Entry 1S67 (X-ray diffraction, 1.50 A resolution); this record covers chains L and U.

[Chain L (and U)]
Molecule: Hypothetical protein yddU
From: Escherichia coli
Notes: chain U of this document is another copy of the same molecule, construct and numbering; everything in this record applies to it too
UniProtKB: P76129 (DOS_ECOLI); residues 16-134 here correspond to UniProt positions 8-126 (UniProt number = residue number - 8)
Sequence (119 residues; row label = number of the first residue in the row):
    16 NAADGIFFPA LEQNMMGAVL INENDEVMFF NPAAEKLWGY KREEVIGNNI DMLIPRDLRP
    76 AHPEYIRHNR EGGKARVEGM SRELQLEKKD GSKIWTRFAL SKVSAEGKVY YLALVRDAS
Ion coordination: heme Fe: His77 (together with oxygen molecule)
Small-molecule neighbours:
  - heme (HEM): Val34, Ile36, Trp53, Ile65, Leu68, Ile69, Pro70, Leu73, His77, Tyr80, Ile81, Asn84, Met95, Arg97, Leu99, Gln100, Leu101, Phe113, Leu115, Tyr126, Leu127, Ala128
  - oxygen molecule (OXY): His77, Arg97, Leu99, Phe113, Leu115
Swiss-Prot annotation at these positions:
  - binding site (heme): His77, Met95

[Interface between chain L and chain U]
Residue-residue contacts (58):
  Asp19(L) with Glu121(U)
  Gly20(L) with Ala120(U); Glu121(U)
  Ile21(L) with Leu35(U), hydrophobic; Glu121(U)
  Phe22(L) with Phe23(U), hydrophobic; Leu26(U), hydrophobic; Phe44(U), hydrophobic
  Phe23(L) with Phe22(U), hydrophobic
  Pro24(L) with Val118(U); Ser119(U); Ala120(U), hydrophobic
  Ala25(L) with Val118(U); Leu127(U), hydrophobic
  Leu26(L) with Phe22(U), hydrophobic; Leu26(U), hydrophobic
  Gln28(L) with Arg91(U), hydrogen bond (backbone-side chain); Ser116(U); Lys117(U); Ser119(U), hydrogen bond (side chain-backbone)
  Asn29(L) with Arg91(U); Ser116(U), hydrogen bond; Leu127(U); Leu129(U)
  Met30(L) with Arg91(U); Ala114(U), hydrophobic; Leu115(U); Ser116(U), hydrogen bond (backbone-side chain)
  Met31(L) with Ala114(U), hydrophobic; Leu129(U), hydrophobic
  Leu35(L) with Ile21(U), hydrophobic
  Met43(L) with Ile21(U), hydrophobic
  Phe44(L) with Phe22(U), hydrophobic
  Arg91(L) with Gln28(U), hydrogen bond
  Glu93(L) with Gln28(U); Met30(U)
  Met95(L) with Met30(U)
  Ser96(L) with Met30(U); Arg131(U)
  Arg112(L) with Arg131(U)
  Ala114(L) with Met31(U), hydrophobic
  Leu115(L) with Met30(U)
  Ser116(L) with Asn29(U), hydrogen bond; Met30(U), hydrogen bond (side chain-backbone)
  Lys117(L) with Gln28(U)
  Val118(L) with Pro24(U); Ala25(U); Gln28(U)
  Ser119(L) with Gln28(U), hydrogen bond (backbone-side chain)
  Glu121(L) with Ile21(U)
  Tyr125(L) with Ile21(U), hydrophobic
  Leu127(L) with Ala25(U), hydrophobic; Asn29(U)
  Leu129(L) with Asn29(U); Met31(U), hydrophobic
  Arg131(L) with Arg112(U); Phe113(U), hydrogen bond (side chain-backbone); Ala114(U)
Interface residues without a listed pair, chain L (33 interface residues in all): Ala17, Ala120
Interface residues without a listed pair, chain U (29 interface residues in all): Gly20, Ser96, Tyr125

[Overview]
Chain L and chain U form an interface of 33 and 29 residues respectively; the contacts include 9 hydrogen
bonds. Polar contacts include Gln28(L)-Arg91(U), Gln28(L)-Ser119(U) and Asn29(L)-Ser116(U). Bound to chain L:
heme and oxygen molecule. UniProt lists heme-binding residues His77(L) and Met95(L) on chain L.
Both chains are Hypothetical protein yddU (Escherichia coli). Entry 1S67 (Crystal structure of heme domain of
direct oxygen sensor from E. coli) was determined by X-ray diffraction, deposited together with 1S66.
